5HBU - chains A and Z of the 6 polymer chains in the assembly; structure by X-ray diffraction, 2.60 A resolution.

# Chain A
Protein: Nucleoid occlusion factor SlmA
From: Escherichia coli (strain K12)
UniProt: P0C093 (SLMA_ECOLI); residues 7-198 here = UniProt positions 7-198
Sequence (196 residues; row label = number of the first residue in the row):
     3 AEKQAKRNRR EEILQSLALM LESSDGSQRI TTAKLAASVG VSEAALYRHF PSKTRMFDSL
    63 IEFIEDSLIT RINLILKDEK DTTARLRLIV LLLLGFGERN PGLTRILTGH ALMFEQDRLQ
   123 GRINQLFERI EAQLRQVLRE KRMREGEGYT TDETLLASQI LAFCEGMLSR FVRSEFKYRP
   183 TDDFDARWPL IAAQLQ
Not modelled in the structure: 3-8
Sequence notes: expression tag (3-6)
Curated features (UniProtKB/Swiss-Prot):
  - DNA-binding region: Thr-33 to Phe-52 (H-T-H motif)
  - mutagenesis: Thr-33 (T33A: Does not associate with DNA, but can inhibit division when overproduced), Arg-73 (R73D: Loss of activity. Binds DNA, but does not associate with FtsZ polymers)
What the authors report for this chain:
  - binding site for the 12-nt DNA strand (chain Z): Thr-33

# Chain Z
Molecule: 12-nt DNA strand
Sequence (12 nucleotides; row label = number of the first residue in the row):
    23 GTGAGTACTC AC

# Interface between chain A and chain Z
Residue-residue contacts (15):
  Arg-31(A) with DT28(Z), phosphate contact; DA29(Z), salt bridge to the phosphate
  Ile-32(A) with DA29(Z), phosphate contact
  Thr-33(A) with DT28(Z), phosphate contact; DA29(Z), phosphate contact
  Thr-34(A) with DA29(Z), hydrogen bond to the phosphate
  Glu-45(A) with DC30(Z), hydrogen bond to the base
  Ala-46(A) with DT31(Z), base contact; DC32(Z), base contact
  Tyr-49(A) with DA29(Z), sugar contact; DC30(Z), hydrogen bond to the phosphate; DT31(Z), base contact
  Ser-54(A) with DC30(Z), phosphate contact
  Lys-55(A) with DA29(Z), salt bridge to the phosphate; DC30(Z), hydrogen bond to the phosphate
Other interface residues (no listed pair), chain A (12 interface residues in all): Ala-35, Arg-50, Pro-53
Other interface residues (no listed pair), chain Z (6 interface residues in all): DC34

# Summary
12 residues of chain A and 6 residues of chain Z are in contact; the contacts include 4 hydrogen bonds and 2
salt bridges. Polar pairs include Glu-45(A)/DC30(Z), Thr-34(A)/DA29(Z) and Tyr-49(A)/DC30(Z). UniProt lists 2
mutagenesis sites on chain A. From the paper: a binding site for the 12-nt DNA strand (chain Z) at Thr-33(A).
Here chain A is Nucleoid occlusion factor SlmA (Escherichia coli (strain K12)) and chain Z is a 12-nt DNA
strand. Entry 5HBU (Structure of the E. coli nucleoid occlusion protein SlmA bound to DNA and the C-terminal
tail ...) was determined by X-ray diffraction, deposited together with 5K58, 5HAW and 5HSZ.
